PDB entry 6DBV | electron microscopy, 4.29 A resolution (low resolution: residue-level contacts below are approximate; hydrogen-bond / salt-bridge calls are withheld) | chains C and H of the 8 polymer chains in the assembly

== Chain C ==
Protein: Recombination activating gene 1 - MBP chimera
Organism: Escherichia coli
Notes: EC 2.3.2.27
UniProt: chimeric construct of P0AEX9, O13033: residues -113 to 250 from P0AEX9 (MALE_ECOLI) positions 29-392 (UniProt number = residue number + 142); residues 271-1031 from O13033 positions 271-1031 (same numbers)
Sequence (1159 residues; row label = number of the first residue in the row; numbers below 1 keep their minus sign (Met-127 is residue -127)):
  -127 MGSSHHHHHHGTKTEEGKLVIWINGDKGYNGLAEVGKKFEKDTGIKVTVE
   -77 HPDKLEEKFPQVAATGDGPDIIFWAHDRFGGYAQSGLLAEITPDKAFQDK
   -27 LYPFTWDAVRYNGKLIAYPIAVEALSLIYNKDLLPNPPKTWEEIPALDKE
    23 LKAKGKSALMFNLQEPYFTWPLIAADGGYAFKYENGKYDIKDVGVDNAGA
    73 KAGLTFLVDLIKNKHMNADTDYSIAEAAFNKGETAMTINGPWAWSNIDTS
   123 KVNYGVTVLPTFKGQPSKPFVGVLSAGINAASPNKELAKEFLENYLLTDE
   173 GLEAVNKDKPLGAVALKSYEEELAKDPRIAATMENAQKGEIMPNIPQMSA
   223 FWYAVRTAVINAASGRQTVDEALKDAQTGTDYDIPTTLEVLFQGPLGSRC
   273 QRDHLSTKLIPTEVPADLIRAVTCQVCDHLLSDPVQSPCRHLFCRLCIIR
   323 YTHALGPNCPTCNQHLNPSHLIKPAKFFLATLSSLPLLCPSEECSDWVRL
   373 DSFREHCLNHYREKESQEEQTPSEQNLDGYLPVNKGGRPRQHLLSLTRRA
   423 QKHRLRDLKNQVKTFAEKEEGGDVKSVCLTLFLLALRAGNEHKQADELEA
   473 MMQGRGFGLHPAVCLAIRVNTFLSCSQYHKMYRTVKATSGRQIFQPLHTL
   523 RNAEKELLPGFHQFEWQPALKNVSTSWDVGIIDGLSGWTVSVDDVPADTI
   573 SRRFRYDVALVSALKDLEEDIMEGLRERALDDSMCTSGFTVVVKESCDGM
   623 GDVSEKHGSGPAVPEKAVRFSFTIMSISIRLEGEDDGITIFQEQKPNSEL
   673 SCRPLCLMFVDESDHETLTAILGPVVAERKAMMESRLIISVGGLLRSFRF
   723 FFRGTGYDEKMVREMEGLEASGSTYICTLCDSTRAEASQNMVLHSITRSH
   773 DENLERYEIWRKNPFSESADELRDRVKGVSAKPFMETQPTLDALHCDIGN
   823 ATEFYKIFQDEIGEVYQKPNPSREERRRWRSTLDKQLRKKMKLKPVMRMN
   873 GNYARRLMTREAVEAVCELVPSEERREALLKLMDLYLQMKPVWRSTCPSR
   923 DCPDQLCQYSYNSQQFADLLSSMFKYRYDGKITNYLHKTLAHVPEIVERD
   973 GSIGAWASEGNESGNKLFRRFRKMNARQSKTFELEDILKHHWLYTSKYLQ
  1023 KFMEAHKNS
Not modelled in the structure: -127 to 407, 1029-1031
Differences from the reference sequence: initiating methionine (-127); expression tag (-126 to -114); linker (251-270)
Covalently attached groups: covalent link Arg675-Trp1014
Metal / ion sites: Ca2+ site 1: Asp620, Glu984; Ca2+ site 2 near Asp620 (its only coordinating residue here); Zn2+ near Ser767 (its only coordinating residue here)

== Chain H ==
Molecule: Reverse strand of 23-RSS substrate DNA
Sequence (61 nucleotides; each row starts with the number of its first residue):
     1 CTGCAGGGTTTTTGTACAGCCAGACAGTGGAGTACTACCACTGTGTAAGA
    51 CAGGCCAGATC

== How chain C and chain H interact ==
Residue-residue contacts (15):
  Asn462(C) - DC21(H)
  Asn462(C) - DA22(H)
  Gly623(C) - DT46(H)
  Asp624(C) - DG45(H)
  Val625(C) - DG45(H)
  Ser626(C) - DT44(H)
  Ser626(C) - DG45(H)
  Met869(C) - DG49(H)
  Arg870(C) - DG45(H)
  Arg870(C) - DT46(H)
  Arg870(C) - DA47(H)
  Arg870(C) - DA48(H)
  Met871(C) - DG49(H)
  Arg991(C) - DT44(H)
  Arg991(C) - DG45(H)
Other interface residues (no listed pair), chain C (14 interface residues in all): His464, Lys465, Met622, Lys628, Glu984
Other interface residues (no listed pair), chain H (9 interface residues in all): DG23

== Summary ==
The interface between chain C and chain H involves 14 residues on one side and 9 on the other. The Ca2+ site 1
is built by Asp620(C) and Glu984(C).
Chain C is Recombination activating gene 1 - MBP chimera (Escherichia coli) and chain H is Reverse strand of
23-RSS substrate DNA; the structure, Cryo-EM structure of RAG in complex with 12-RSS and 23-RSS substrate
DNAs, was determined by electron microscopy together with 6DBI, 6DBJ, 6DBL, 6DBO, 6DBQ, 6DBR and 4 further
entries from the same study.
